PDB entry 7PMO | X-ray diffraction, 2.10 A resolution | chain D

# Chain D
Protein: Ruminococcus gnavus endogalactosidase GH98
Organism: Ruminococcus gnavus (strain ATCC 29149 / VPI C7-9)
UniProt: A7B6A6 (A7B6A6_RUMGV); numbering as in UniProt (aligned over 48-896)
Amino-acid sequence (849 residues; numbered 48 to 896; the number before each row is that of its first residue):
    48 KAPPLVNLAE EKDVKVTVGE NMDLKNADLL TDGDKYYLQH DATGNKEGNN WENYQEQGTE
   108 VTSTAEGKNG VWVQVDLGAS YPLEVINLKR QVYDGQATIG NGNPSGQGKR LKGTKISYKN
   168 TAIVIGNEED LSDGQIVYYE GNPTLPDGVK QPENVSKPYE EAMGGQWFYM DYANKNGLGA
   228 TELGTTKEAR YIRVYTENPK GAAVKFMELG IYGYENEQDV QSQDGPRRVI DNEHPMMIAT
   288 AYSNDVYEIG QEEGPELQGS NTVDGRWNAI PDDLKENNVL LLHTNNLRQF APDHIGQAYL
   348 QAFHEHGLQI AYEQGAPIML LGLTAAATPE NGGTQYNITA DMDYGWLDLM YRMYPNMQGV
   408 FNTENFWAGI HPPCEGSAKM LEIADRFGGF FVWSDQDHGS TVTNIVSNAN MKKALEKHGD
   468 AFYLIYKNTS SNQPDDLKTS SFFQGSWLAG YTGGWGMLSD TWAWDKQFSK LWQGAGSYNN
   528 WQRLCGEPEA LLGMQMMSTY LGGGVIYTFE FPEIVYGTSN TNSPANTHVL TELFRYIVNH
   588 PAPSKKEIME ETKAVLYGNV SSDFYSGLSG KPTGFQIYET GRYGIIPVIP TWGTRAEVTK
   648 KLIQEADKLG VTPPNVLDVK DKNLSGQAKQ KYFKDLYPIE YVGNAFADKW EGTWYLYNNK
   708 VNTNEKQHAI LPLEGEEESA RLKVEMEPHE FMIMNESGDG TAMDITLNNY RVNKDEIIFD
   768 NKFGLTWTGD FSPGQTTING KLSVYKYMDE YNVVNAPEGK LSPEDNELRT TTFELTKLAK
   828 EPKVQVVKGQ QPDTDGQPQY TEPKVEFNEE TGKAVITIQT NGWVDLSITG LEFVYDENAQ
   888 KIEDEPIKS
Unresolved in the structure: 894-896
Metal / ion sites: Ca2+: Leu76, Asp79, Asp81, Tyr84, Met254, Glu255; Mg2+ site 1: Asn742, Glu743; Mg2+ site 2: Asp812, Asn813, Gln846
Reported in the primary citation:
  - catalytic residues: Glu411 (by similarity / conservation)
  - mutagenesis - Q305W, W528A, W528D, K788A: abolished catalytic activity
  - mutagenesis - Q305A: decreased catalytic activity
  - mutagenesis - K788A: unchanged stability

# Overview
Leu76, Asp79, Asp81, Tyr84, Met254 and Glu255 form the Ca2+ site. Asn742 and Glu743 form the Mg2+ site 1. From
the paper: the catalytic residue Glu411; Q305W, W528A and W528D, among others, abolish catalytic activity; 5
substitutions were tested in all.
Chain D is Ruminococcus gnavus endogalactosidase GH98 (Ruminococcus gnavus (strain ATCC 29149 / VPI C7-9));
the structure, Ruminococcus gnavus ATC29149 endo-beta-1,4-galactosidase (RgGH98), was determined by X-ray
diffraction (same publication as 7Q1W and 7Q20).
